8ZIT - chains D and F of the 20 polymer chains in the assembly; structure by electron microscopy, 3.76 A resolution.

== Chain D (and F) ==
Name: DUF4297
Source organism: Agrobacterium tumefaciens
Notes: chain F of this document is another copy of the same molecule, construct and numbering; everything in this record applies to it too
Amino-acid sequence (397 residues; each row starts with the number of its first residue):
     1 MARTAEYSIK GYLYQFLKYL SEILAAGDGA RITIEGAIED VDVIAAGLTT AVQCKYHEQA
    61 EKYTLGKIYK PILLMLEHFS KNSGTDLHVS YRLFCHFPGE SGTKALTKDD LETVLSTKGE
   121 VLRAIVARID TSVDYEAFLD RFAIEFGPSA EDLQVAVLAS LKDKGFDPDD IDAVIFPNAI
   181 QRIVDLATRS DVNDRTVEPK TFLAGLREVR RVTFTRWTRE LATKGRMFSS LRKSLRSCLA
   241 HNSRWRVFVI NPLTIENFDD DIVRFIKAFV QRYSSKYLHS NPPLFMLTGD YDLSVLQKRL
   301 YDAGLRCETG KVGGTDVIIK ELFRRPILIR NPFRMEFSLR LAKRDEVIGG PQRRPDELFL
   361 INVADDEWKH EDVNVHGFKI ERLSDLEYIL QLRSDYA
Not modelled in the structure: 1-224, 397

== Chain D / chain F interface ==
Pairs across the interface (12):
  Lys-233(D) with Ser-394(F)
  Ser-234(D) with Arg-393(F); Asp-395(F)
  His-241(D) with Gln-271(F)
  Arg-244(D) with Gln-271(F), hydrogen bond
  Arg-353(D) with Ala-303(F), hydrogen bond (side chain-backbone)
  Glu-371(D) with Asp-259(F); Asp-260(F); Arg-264(F)
  Asp-372(D) with Val-263(F); Arg-299(F), salt bridge
  Asn-374(D) with Arg-264(F)
Other interface residues (no listed pair), chain D (9 interface residues in all): Asp-356
Other interface residues (no listed pair), chain F (11 interface residues in all): Lys-267

== Summary ==
The interface between chain D and chain F involves 9 residues on one side and 11 on the other; the contacts
include 2 hydrogen bonds and 1 salt bridge. Polar pairs include Asp-372(D)/Arg-299(F), Arg-244(D)/Gln-271(F)
and Arg-353(D)/Ala-303(F).
Both chains are DUF4297 (Agrobacterium tumefaciens). Entry 8ZIT (DUF4297-HerA complex with DNA and ATPgamaS)
was determined by electron microscopy (same publication as 8ZGI, 8ZIQ, 8ZIR and 8ZIS).
